PDB entry 9EBZ | X-ray diffraction, 2.66 A resolution | chains A and B of the 4 polymer chains in the assembly

# Chain A (and B)
Name: Carbonic anhydrase
Source organism: Escherichia coli BL21(DE3)
Notes: EC 4.2.1.1; chain B of this document is another copy of the same molecule, construct and numbering; everything in this record applies to it too
Reference sequence: A0A140NBR3 (A0A140NBR3_ECOBD); numbering as in UniProt (aligned over 1-220)
Chain sequence (220 residues; numbered 1 to 220; the number before each row is that of its first residue):
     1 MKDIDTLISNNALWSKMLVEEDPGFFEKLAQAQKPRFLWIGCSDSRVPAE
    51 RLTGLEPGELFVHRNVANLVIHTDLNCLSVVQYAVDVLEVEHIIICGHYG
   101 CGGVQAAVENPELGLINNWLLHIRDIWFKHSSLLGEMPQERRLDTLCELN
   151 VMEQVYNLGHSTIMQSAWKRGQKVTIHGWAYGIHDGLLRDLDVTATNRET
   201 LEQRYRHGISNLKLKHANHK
Disordered / not traced: 1, 215-220
Bound ions: Zn2+: Cys-42, Asp-44, His-98, Cys-101
From the paper describing this entry:
  - Zn2+ coordination: Cys-42, Asp-44, His-98, Cys-101

# Interface between chain A and chain B
Contacting residue pairs (26; chain A residue first):
  Ile-71(A) / Thr-73(B)
  His-72(A) / Asn-118(B)
  His-72(A) / Leu-121(B)
  His-72(A) / His-122(B)
  His-72(A) / Asp-125(B)  salt bridge
  Thr-73(A) / Ile-71(B)
  Thr-73(A) / Trp-119(B)
  Thr-73(A) / His-122(B)  hydrogen bond
  Glu-112(A) / Lys-169(B)  salt bridge
  Gly-114(A) / Thr-162(B)
  Asn-117(A) / Thr-162(B)
  Asn-118(A) / His-72(B)
  Asn-118(A) / Ser-161(B)
  Asn-118(A) / Thr-162(B)  hydrogen bond
  Trp-119(A) / Thr-73(B)
  Leu-121(A) / His-72(B)
  Leu-121(A) / His-160(B)
  His-122(A) / His-72(B)
  His-122(A) / Thr-73(B)  hydrogen bond
  Asp-125(A) / His-72(B)  salt bridge
  His-160(A) / Leu-121(B)
  Ser-161(A) / Asn-118(B)
  Thr-162(A) / Gly-114(B)
  Thr-162(A) / Asn-117(B)
  Thr-162(A) / Asn-118(B)  hydrogen bond
  Lys-169(A) / Glu-112(B)  salt bridge

# Summary
The chain A/chain B interface involves 15 residues from each chain, with 4 hydrogen bonds and 4 salt bridges.
Polar pairs include His-72(A)/Asp-125(B), Glu-112(A)/Lys-169(B) and Thr-73(A)/His-122(B). Cys-42(A),
Asp-44(A), His-98(A) and Cys-101(A) form the Zn2+ site. The paper reports Zn2+ coordination by Cys-42(A),
Asp-44(A) and His-98(A) among others.
Both chains are Carbonic anhydrase (Escherichia coli BL21(DE3)). Entry 9EBZ (Escherichia coli Carbonic
Anhydrase 2 in Space Group C222(1)) was determined by X-ray diffraction (same publication as 9EAT and 9EAW).
